7V2P - chains A and J of the 22 polymer chains in the assembly; structure by electron microscopy, 3.30 A resolution.

== Chain A ==
Molecule: 16s ribosomal RNA
From: Thermus thermophilus HB8
Sequence (1522 nucleotides; row label = number of the first residue in the row):
     1 UUUGUUGGAGAGUUUGAUCCUGGCUCAGGGUGAACGCUGGCGGCGUGCCU
    51 AAGACAUGCAAGUCGUGCGGGCCGCGGGGUUUUACUCCGUGGUCAGCGGC
   101 GGACGGGUGAGUAACGCGUGGGUGACCUACCCGGAAGAGGGGGACAACCC
   151 GGGGAAACUCGGGCUAAUCCCCCAUGUGGACCCGCCCCUUGGGGUGUGUC
   201 CAAAGGGCUUUGCCCGCUUCCGGAUGGGCCCGCGUCCCAUCAGCUAGUUG
   251 GUGGGGUAAUGGCCCACCAAGGCGACGACGGGUAGCCGGUCUGAGAGGAU
   301 GGCCGGCCACAGGGGCACUGAGACACGGGCCCCACUCCUACGGGAGGCAG
   351 CAGUUAGGAAUCUUCCGCAAUGGGCGCAAGCCUGACGGAGCGACGCCGCU
   401 UGGAGGAAGAAGCCCUUCGGGGUGUAAACUCCUGAACCCGGGACGAAACC
   451 CCCGACGAGGGGACUGACGGUACCGGGGUAAUAGCGCCGGCCAACUCCGU
   501 GCCAGCAGCCGCGGUAAUACGGAGGGCGCGAGCGUUACCCGGAUUCACUG
   551 GGCGUAAAGGGCGUGUAGGCGGCCUGGGGCGUCCCAUGUGAAAGACCACG
   601 GCUCAACCGUGGGGGAGCGUGGGAUACGCUCAGGCUAGACGGUGGGAGAG
   651 GGUGGUGGAAUUCCCGGAGUAGCGGUGAAAUGCGCAGAUACCGGGAGGAA
   701 CGCCGAUGGCGAAGGCAGCCACCUGGUCCACCCGUGACGCUGAGGCGCGA
   751 AAGCGUGGGGAGCAAACCGGAUUAGAUACCCGGGUAGUCCACGCCCUAAA
   801 CGAUGCGCGCUAGGUCUCUGGGUCUCCUGGGGGCCGAAGCUAACGCGUUA
   851 AGCGCGCCGCCUGGGGAGUACGGCCGCAAGGCUGAAACUCAAAGGAAUUG
   901 ACGGGGGCCCGCACAAGCGGUGGAGCAUGUGGUUUAAUUCGAAGCAACGC
   951 GAAGAACCUUACCAGGCCUUGACAUGCUAGGGAACCCGGGUGAAAGCCUG
  1001 GGGUGCCCCGCGAGGGGAGCCCUAGCACAGGUGCUGCAUGGCCGUCGUCA
  1051 GCUCGUGCCGUGAGGUGUUGGGUUAAGUCCCGCAACGAGCGCAACCCCCG
  1101 CCGUUAGUUGCCAGCGGUUCGGCCGGGCACUCUAACGGGACUGCCCGCGA
  1151 AAGCGGGAGGAAGGAGGGGACGACGUCUGGUCAGCAUGGCCCUUACGGCC
  1201 UGGGCGACACACGUGCUACAAUGCCCACUACAAAGCGAUGCCACCCGGCA
  1251 ACGGGGAGCUAAUCGCAAAAAGGUGGGCCCAGUUCGGAUUGGGGUCUGCA
  1301 ACCCGACCCCAUGAAGCCGGAAUCGCUAGUAAUCGCGGAUCAGCCAUGCC
  1351 GCGGUGAAUACGUUCCCGGGCCUUGUACACACCGCCCGUCACGCCAUGGG
  1401 AGCGGGCUCUACCCGAAGUCGCCGGGAGCCUACGGGCAGGCGCCGAGGGU
  1451 AGGGCCCGUGACUGGGGCGAAGUCGUAACAAGGUAGCUGUACCGGAAGGU
  1501 GCGGCUGGAUCACCUCCUUUCU
Unresolved in the structure: 1-5, 773-776, 1380-1484, 1509-1522
From the paper describing this entry:
  - mutagenesis - A901G: decreased catalytic activity

== Chain J ==
Molecule: 30S ribosomal protein S10
From: Thermus thermophilus HB8
UniProt: Q5SHN7 (RS10_THET8); residue numbers follow UniProt; this construct covers 1-105
Sequence (105 residues; each row starts with the number of its first residue):
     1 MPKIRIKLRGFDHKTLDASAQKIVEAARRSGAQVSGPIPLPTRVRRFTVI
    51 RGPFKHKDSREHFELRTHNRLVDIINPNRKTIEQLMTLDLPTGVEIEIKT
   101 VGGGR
Unresolved in the structure: 1-2, 101-105

== How chain A and chain J interact ==
Contacting residue pairs (70; chain A residue first):
  G941(A) - Phe54(J)  base contact
  A942(A) - Phe54(J)  sugar contact
  A942(A) - Lys55(J)  hydrogen bond to the sugar
  A947(A) - Lys55(J)  salt bridge to the phosphate
  C950(A) - Lys57(J)  salt bridge to the phosphate
  G951(A) - Phe54(J)  hydrogen bond to the sugar
  G951(A) - Lys57(J)  salt bridge to the phosphate
  A953(A) - Thr48(J)  base contact
  A953(A) - Lys57(J)  salt bridge to the phosphate
  A953(A) - Arg60(J)  hydrogen bond to the base
  G1041(A) - Pro53(J)  base contact
  C1042(A) - Arg51(J)  hydrogen bond to the sugar
  C1042(A) - Pro53(J)  base contact
  C1043(A) - Arg51(J)  sugar contact
  C1043(A) - Gly52(J)  sugar contact
  C1043(A) - His56(J)  hydrogen bond to the sugar
  C1043(A) - Ser59(J)  phosphate contact
  G1044(A) - His56(J)  sugar contact
  G1044(A) - Ser59(J)  hydrogen bond to the phosphate
  A1106(A) - Ser35(J)  phosphate contact
  A1106(A) - Pro37(J)  sugar contact
  A1106(A) - Ile38(J)  sugar contact
  A1106(A) - Pro39(J)  base contact
  G1107(A) - Ser35(J)  sugar contact
  G1107(A) - Ile38(J)  sugar contact
  U1108(A) - Arg5(J)  hydrogen bond to the phosphate
  U1108(A) - Ser35(J)  hydrogen bond to the phosphate
  U1108(A) - Ile38(J)  sugar contact
  U1108(A) - Leu71(J)  sugar contact
  U1109(A) - Arg5(J)  salt bridge to the phosphate
  U1109(A) - Lys7(J)  base contact
  U1109(A) - Leu40(J)  base contact
  U1109(A) - Leu71(J)  base contact
  U1133(A) - Pro39(J)  hydrogen bond to the sugar
  U1133(A) - Leu40(J)  sugar contact
  U1133(A) - Pro41(J)  sugar contact
  A1134(A) - Pro39(J)  sugar contact
  A1134(A) - Leu40(J)  sugar contact
  A1134(A) - Pro41(J)  phosphate contact
  A1134(A) - Thr42(J)  phosphate contact
  A1134(A) - Arg70(J)  hydrogen bond to the phosphate
  A1135(A) - His13(J)  phosphate contact
  A1135(A) - Asp17(J)  sugar contact
  A1135(A) - His68(J)  salt bridge to the phosphate
  A1135(A) - Arg70(J)  salt bridge to the phosphate
  C1136(A) - His13(J)  phosphate contact
  C1171(A) - Arg51(J)  salt bridge to the phosphate
  C1171(A) - Glu61(J)  phosphate contact
  G1179(A) - His56(J)  base contact
  G1180(A) - Pro53(J)  base contact
  G1180(A) - Phe54(J)  sugar contact
  G1180(A) - Lys55(J)  sugar contact
  U1181(A) - Phe54(J)  sugar contact
  G1184(A) - Pro53(J)  base contact
  G1235(A) - Val44(J)  phosphate contact
  G1235(A) - Arg46(J)  salt bridge to the phosphate
  C1236(A) - Arg43(J)  base contact
  C1236(A) - Val44(J)  phosphate contact
  C1236(A) - Arg45(J)  phosphate contact
  G1237(A) - Arg43(J)  base contact
  G1237(A) - Arg45(J)  salt bridge to the phosphate
  A1261(A) - Lys7(J)  salt bridge to the phosphate
  A1261(A) - Arg9(J)  salt bridge to the phosphate
  A1261(A) - Arg43(J)  base contact
  A1262(A) - Pro41(J)  sugar contact
  C1349(A) - Lys57(J)  sugar contact
  C1349(A) - Arg60(J)  hydrogen bond to the sugar
  C1350(A) - Thr48(J)  hydrogen bond to the sugar
  C1350(A) - His62(J)  phosphate contact
  G1351(A) - His62(J)  salt bridge to the phosphate
Also at the interface, not in a pair above, chain A (33 interface residues in all): A943, A1170
Also at the interface, not in a pair above, chain J (34 interface residues in all): Ile50, Asp73, Glu97

== Summary ==
Chain A and chain J form an interface of 33 and 34 residues respectively; the contacts include 12 hydrogen
bonds and 13 salt bridges. Among the polar pairs are A953(A)-Arg60(J), A942(A)-Lys55(J) and G951(A)-Phe54(J).
The paper reports that A901G of chain A reduces catalytic activity.
Here chain A is 16s ribosomal RNA and chain J is 30S ribosomal protein S10, both from Thermus thermophilus
HB8. Entry 7V2P (T.thermophilus 30S ribosome with KsgA, class K5) was determined by electron microscopy (same
publication as 7V2L, 7V2M, 7V2N, 7V2O and 7V2Q).
